3HU6 - chains A and B of the 4 polymer chains in the assembly; structure by X-ray diffraction, 2.70 A resolution.

# Chain A (and B)
Protein: Speckle-type POZ protein
Source organism: Homo sapiens
Notes: chain B of this document is another copy of the same molecule, construct and numbering; everything in this record applies to it too
UniProt: O43791 (SPOP_HUMAN); residue numbers follow UniProt; this construct covers 28-329
Amino-acid sequence (312 residues; numbered 26 to 337; the number before each row is that of its first residue):
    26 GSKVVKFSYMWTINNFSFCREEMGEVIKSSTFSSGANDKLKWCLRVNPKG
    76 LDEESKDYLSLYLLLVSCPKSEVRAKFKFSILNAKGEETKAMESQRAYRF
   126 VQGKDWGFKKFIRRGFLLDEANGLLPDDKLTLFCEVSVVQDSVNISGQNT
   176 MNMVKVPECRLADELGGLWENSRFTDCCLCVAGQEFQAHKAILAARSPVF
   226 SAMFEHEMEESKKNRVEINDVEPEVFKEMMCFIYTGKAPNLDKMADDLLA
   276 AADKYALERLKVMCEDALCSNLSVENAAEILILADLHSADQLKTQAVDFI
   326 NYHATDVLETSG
Not modelled in the structure: 26, 60-63, 78-79, 96, 168-172, 174, 232-237, 330-337 (chain B: 26, 61-63, 96, 109, 168-177, 232-237, 330-337)
Construct notes: expression tag (26-27); engineered mutation Gly140 (Asp in O43791); linker (330-337)
Swiss-Prot annotation at these positions:
  - region: Tyr123 to Phe133 (Important for binding substrate proteins), Leu186 to Ile217 (Important for homodimerization)
  - natural variant: Tyr83 (Y83C: In NSDVS2), Arg121 (R121Q: In NSDVS1), Gly132 (G132V: In NSDVS2), Arg138 (R138C: In NSDVS2), Asp144 (D144N: In NSDVS1)
  - mutagenesis: Tyr87 (Y87A: Strongly reduced affinity for substrate proteins), Tyr123 (Y123A: Strongly reduced affinity for substrate proteins), Asp130 (D130A: Strongly reduced affinity for substrate proteins), Trp131 (W131A: Strongly reduced affinity for substrate proteins), Phe133 (F133A: Strongly reduced affinity for substrate proteins), Leu186 (L186D: Strongly reduced homodimerization. Reduces the activity of the cullin-RING-based BCR (BTB-CUL3-RBX1) E3 ubiquitin-protein ligase complex), Leu190 (L190D: Strongly reduced homodimerization. Reduces the activity of the cullin-RING-based BCR (BTB-CUL3-RBX1) E3 ubiquitin-protein ligase complex), Leu193 (L193D: Strongly reduced homodimerization. Reduces the activity of the cullin-RING-based BCR (BTB-CUL3-RBX1) E3 ubiquitin-protein ligase complex), Ile217 (I217K: Strongly reduced homodimerization. Reduces the activity of the cullin-RING-based BCR (BTB-CUL3-RBX1) E3 ubiquitin-protein ligase complex)
From the paper describing this entry:
  - mutagenesis - D130A, W131A: decreased binding to Puc
  - mutagenesis - L186D/L190D/L193D/I217K: unchanged binding to Cul3ntd
  - mutagenesis - L186D/L190D/L193D/I217K: decreased catalytic activity on His-Puc

# Chain A / chain B interface
Residue-residue contacts - 74 pairs, chain A then chain B:
  Ser27(A) - Val29(B)
  Ser27(A) - Val30(B)
  Ser27(A) - Lys31(B)  hydrogen bond (backbone-backbone)
  Lys28(A) - Lys28(B)
  Lys28(A) - Val29(B)
  Val29(A) - Lys28(B)
  Val29(A) - Val29(B)  hydrogen bond (backbone-backbone)
  Val30(A) - Ser27(B)
  Lys31(A) - Ser27(B)  hydrogen bond (backbone-backbone)
  Gln173(A) - Tyr34(B)  hydrogen bond (backbone-side chain)
  Gln173(A) - Met35(B)  hydrogen bond (backbone-backbone)
  Thr175(A) - Thr37(B)
  Thr175(A) - Asn39(B)
  Met176(A) - Trp36(B)
  Met176(A) - Thr37(B)
  Met176(A) - Ile52(B)  hydrophobic
  Asn177(A) - Asp291(B)  hydrogen bond
  Met178(A) - Gln316(B)
  Met178(A) - Gln320(B)  hydrogen bond (backbone-side chain)
  Val179(A) - Val287(B)  hydrophobic
  Val179(A) - Asp291(B)
  Val179(A) - Cys294(B)  hydrophobic
  Val179(A) - Gln316(B)
  Lys180(A) - Val287(B)
  Lys180(A) - Gln316(B)  hydrogen bond (backbone-side chain)
  Val181(A) - Val287(B)  hydrophobic
  Val181(A) - Met288(B)  hydrophobic
  Val181(A) - Asp291(B)
  Pro182(A) - Arg284(B)  hydrogen bond (backbone-side chain)
  Pro182(A) - Val287(B)
  Glu183(A) - Arg284(B)
  Cys184(A) - Arg284(B)
  Leu186(A) - Ala187(B)  hydrophobic
  Leu186(A) - Arg221(B)
  Leu186(A) - Thr260(B)
  Ala187(A) - Leu186(B)  hydrophobic
  Glu189(A) - Ala220(B)
  Glu189(A) - Arg221(B)  salt bridge
  Leu190(A) - Leu190(B)  hydrophobic
  Leu193(A) - Ala220(B)  hydrophobic
  Arg198(A) - Ser226(B)
  Arg198(A) - Glu230(B)  salt bridge
  Phe199(A) - Ala216(B)  hydrophobic
  Phe199(A) - Ala219(B)  hydrophobic
  Phe199(A) - Phe229(B)  hydrophobic
  His214(A) - Ala216(B)
  Ala216(A) - Leu193(B)
  Ala216(A) - Phe199(B)  hydrophobic
  Ala216(A) - His214(B)
  Ala219(A) - Phe199(B)  hydrophobic
  Ala220(A) - Glu189(B)
  Ala220(A) - Leu193(B)  hydrophobic
  Arg221(A) - Leu186(B)
  Arg221(A) - Glu189(B)  salt bridge
  Ser226(A) - Arg198(B)  hydrogen bond
  Phe229(A) - Phe199(B)  hydrophobic
  Glu230(A) - Arg198(B)  salt bridge
  Glu230(A) - Phe199(B)
  Ile258(A) - Leu186(B)
  Tyr259(A) - Leu186(B)
  Thr260(A) - Leu186(B)
  Arg284(A) - Pro182(B)  hydrogen bond (side chain-backbone)
  Arg284(A) - Glu183(B)
  Arg284(A) - Cys184(B)
  Val287(A) - Val179(B)  hydrophobic
  Val287(A) - Lys180(B)
  Val287(A) - Val181(B)  hydrophobic
  Val287(A) - Pro182(B)
  Glu290(A) - Val179(B)
  Asp291(A) - Lys64(B)  salt bridge
  Asp291(A) - Met178(B)
  Asp291(A) - Val179(B)
  Gln316(A) - Val179(B)
  Gln316(A) - Lys180(B)  hydrogen bond (side chain-backbone)
Also at the interface, not in a pair above, chain A (45 interface residues in all): Lys215, Ile217, Gly261, Met288, Cys294, Gln320
Also at the interface, not in a pair above, chain B (50 interface residues in all): Ile38, Glu46, Arg185, Lys215, Ile217, Ile258, Tyr259, Gly261

# In short
45 residues of chain A and 50 residues of chain B are in contact, with 12 hydrogen bonds and 5 salt bridges.
Among the polar pairs are Glu189(A)-Arg221(B), Arg198(A)-Glu230(B) and Asp291(A)-Lys64(B). From the paper:
D130A and W131A of chain A reduce binding to Puc; L186D/L190D/L193D/I217K of chain A reduce catalytic activity
on His-Puc.
Both chains are Speckle-type POZ protein (Homo sapiens). Entry 3HU6 (Structures of SPOP-Substrate Complexes:
Insights into Molecular Architectures of BTB-Cul3 Ubiquitin Ligases: SPOPMATHx/BTB/3-box-PucSBC1) was
determined by X-ray diffraction (same publication as 3HQH, 3HQI, 3HQL, 3HQM, 3HSV, 3HVE, 3IVQ and 3IVV).
